Entry 6T8Y (X-ray diffraction, 1.26 A resolution); this record covers chains AAA and BBB.

# Chain AAA (and BBB)
Protein: Formate dehydrogenase
From: Chaetomium thermophilum (strain DSM 1495 / CBS 144.50 / IMI 039719)
Notes: EC 1.17.1.9; chain BBB of this document is another copy of the same molecule, construct and numbering; everything in this record applies to it too
UniProt: G0SGU4 (FDH_CHATD); residue numbers follow UniProt; this construct covers 1-370
Amino-acid sequence (410 residues; row label = number of the first residue in the row; numbers below 1 keep their minus sign (Met-33 is residue -33)):
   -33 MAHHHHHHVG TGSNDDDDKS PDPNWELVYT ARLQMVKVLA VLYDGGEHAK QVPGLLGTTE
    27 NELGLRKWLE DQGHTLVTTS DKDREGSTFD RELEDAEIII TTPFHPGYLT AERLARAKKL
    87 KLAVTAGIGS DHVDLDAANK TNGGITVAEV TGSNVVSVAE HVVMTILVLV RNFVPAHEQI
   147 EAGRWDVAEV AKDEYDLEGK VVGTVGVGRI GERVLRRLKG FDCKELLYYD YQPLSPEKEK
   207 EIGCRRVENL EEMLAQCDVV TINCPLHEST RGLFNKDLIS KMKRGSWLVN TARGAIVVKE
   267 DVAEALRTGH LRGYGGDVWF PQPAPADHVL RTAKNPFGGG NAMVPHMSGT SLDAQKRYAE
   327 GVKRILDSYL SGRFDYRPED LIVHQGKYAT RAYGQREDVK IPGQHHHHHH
Disordered / not traced: -33 to -4, 369-376 (chain BBB: -33 to -6, 370-376)
Sequence notes: initiating methionine (-33); expression tag (-32 to 0, 371-376)
Small-molecule neighbours: NADH (NAI; 1,4-dihydronicotinamide adenine dinucleotide): Phe70, Ile94, Gly95, Asp97, Asn120, Val121, Val124, Val171, Gly172, Val173, Gly174, Arg175, Ile176, Gly177, Tyr195, Asp196, Tyr197, Gln198, Asn229, Cys230, Pro231, His233, Thr236, Thr257, Ala258, Arg259, Asp283, Val284, His312, Ser314, Gly315, Ala358, Tyr359
Swiss-Prot annotation at these positions:
  - binding site (substrate): Ile94, Asn120
  - binding site (NAD(+)): Arg175, Ile176, Asp196, Pro231 to Ser235, Thr257, Asp283, His312 to Gly315
  - site (Important for catalytic activity): Arg259, His312

# Interface between chain AAA and chain BBB
Residue-residue contacts (146; chain AAA residue first):
  Tyr9(AAA) - Val153(BBB)
  Tyr9(AAA) - Ala154(BBB)
  Gly11(AAA) - Ala154(BBB)
  His14(AAA) - Glu155(BBB)
  His14(AAA) - Lys158(BBB)  hydrogen bond
  Gln17(AAA) - Lys158(BBB)
  Gln17(AAA) - Phe303(BBB)
  Val18(AAA) - Lys158(BBB)
  Leu21(AAA) - Lys158(BBB)
  Val122(AAA) - Glu164(BBB)
  Ser123(AAA) - Arg137(BBB)  hydrogen bond (backbone-side chain)
  Ser123(AAA) - Asp162(BBB)  hydrogen bond
  Glu126(AAA) - Arg137(BBB)  salt bridge
  Glu126(AAA) - Asp162(BBB)
  Glu126(AAA) - Leu163(BBB)  hydrogen bond (side chain-backbone)
  Glu126(AAA) - Glu164(BBB)  hydrogen bond (side chain-backbone)
  His127(AAA) - Arg137(BBB)  hydrogen bond
  Val129(AAA) - Phe187(BBB)  hydrophobic
  Met130(AAA) - Leu133(BBB)
  Met130(AAA) - Val134(BBB)  hydrophobic
  Met130(AAA) - Arg137(BBB)
  Met130(AAA) - Phe139(BBB)  hydrophobic
  Leu133(AAA) - Met130(BBB)
  Val134(AAA) - Met130(BBB)  hydrophobic
  Val134(AAA) - Val134(BBB)  hydrophobic
  Arg137(AAA) - Ser123(BBB)  hydrogen bond (side chain-backbone)
  Arg137(AAA) - Glu126(BBB)  salt bridge
  Arg137(AAA) - His127(BBB)  hydrogen bond
  Arg137(AAA) - Met130(BBB)
  Arg137(AAA) - Met313(BBB)
  Arg137(AAA) - Ser314(BBB)  hydrogen bond (side chain-backbone)
  Phe139(AAA) - Met130(BBB)  hydrophobic
  Phe139(AAA) - Val134(BBB)  hydrophobic
  Phe139(AAA) - Val140(BBB)  hydrophobic
  Phe139(AAA) - Ala308(BBB)
  Phe139(AAA) - Val310(BBB)  hydrophobic
  Val140(AAA) - Phe139(BBB)  hydrophobic
  Val140(AAA) - His143(BBB)
  Ala142(AAA) - Val310(BBB)  hydrophobic
  Ala142(AAA) - Pro311(BBB)
  Ala142(AAA) - Met313(BBB)  hydrophobic
  His143(AAA) - Val140(BBB)
  His143(AAA) - Asn307(BBB)  hydrogen bond (side chain-backbone)
  His143(AAA) - Met309(BBB)  hydrogen bond (side chain-backbone)
  His143(AAA) - Val310(BBB)
  Glu144(AAA) - Glu147(BBB)
  Gln145(AAA) - Pro311(BBB)
  Ile146(AAA) - Trp285(BBB)  hydrophobic
  Ile146(AAA) - Arg297(BBB)  hydrogen bond (backbone-side chain)
  Ile146(AAA) - Val310(BBB)
  Ile146(AAA) - Pro311(BBB)
  Glu147(AAA) - Glu144(BBB)
  Glu147(AAA) - Arg297(BBB)
  Glu147(AAA) - Thr298(BBB)
  Glu147(AAA) - Lys300(BBB)  salt bridge
  Gly149(AAA) - Ala292(BBB)
  Gly149(AAA) - Arg297(BBB)
  Arg150(AAA) - Arg297(BBB)  hydrogen bond (backbone-side chain)
  Trp151(AAA) - Trp285(BBB)
  Trp151(AAA) - Pro289(BBB)
  Trp151(AAA) - Ala290(BBB)  hydrophobic
  Trp151(AAA) - Arg297(BBB)
  Trp151(AAA) - Pro311(BBB)  hydrophobic
  Trp151(AAA) - His312(BBB)
  Val153(AAA) - Tyr9(BBB)
  Val153(AAA) - His312(BBB)
  Val153(AAA) - Thr316(BBB)
  Ala154(AAA) - Tyr9(BBB)
  Ala154(AAA) - Gly11(BBB)
  Glu155(AAA) - His14(BBB)
  Val156(AAA) - Met313(BBB)
  Ala157(AAA) - Thr316(BBB)
  Ala157(AAA) - Leu318(BBB)
  Lys158(AAA) - His14(BBB)  hydrogen bond
  Lys158(AAA) - Gln17(BBB)  hydrogen bond
  Lys158(AAA) - Leu21(BBB)
  Lys158(AAA) - Leu318(BBB)
  Glu160(AAA) - Met313(BBB)
  Glu160(AAA) - Ser314(BBB)
  Glu160(AAA) - Thr316(BBB)
  Glu160(AAA) - Ser317(BBB)  hydrogen bond (side chain-backbone)
  Glu160(AAA) - Leu318(BBB)  hydrogen bond (backbone-backbone)
  Tyr161(AAA) - Leu318(BBB)
  Tyr161(AAA) - Asp319(BBB)
  Asp162(AAA) - Ser123(BBB)  hydrogen bond
  Asp162(AAA) - Glu126(BBB)
  Asp162(AAA) - Ser317(BBB)  hydrogen bond
  Asp162(AAA) - Asp319(BBB)  hydrogen bond (backbone-side chain)
  Asp162(AAA) - Arg323(BBB)  salt bridge
  Leu163(AAA) - Glu126(BBB)  hydrogen bond (backbone-side chain)
  Glu164(AAA) - Val122(BBB)
  Glu164(AAA) - Glu126(BBB)  hydrogen bond (backbone-side chain)
  Lys166(AAA) - Asp319(BBB)  salt bridge
  Arg182(AAA) - Gly186(BBB)
  Arg183(AAA) - Gly186(BBB)
  Arg183(AAA) - Phe187(BBB)
  Gly186(AAA) - Arg182(BBB)
  Gly186(AAA) - Arg183(BBB)
  Phe187(AAA) - Val129(BBB)  hydrophobic
  Phe187(AAA) - Arg183(BBB)
  Trp285(AAA) - Ile146(BBB)  hydrophobic
  Trp285(AAA) - Trp151(BBB)
  Gln288(AAA) - Trp151(BBB)
  Pro289(AAA) - Trp151(BBB)
  Ala290(AAA) - Trp151(BBB)
  Ala292(AAA) - Gly149(BBB)
  Arg297(AAA) - Ile146(BBB)  hydrogen bond (side chain-backbone)
  Arg297(AAA) - Glu147(BBB)
  Arg297(AAA) - Gly149(BBB)
  Arg297(AAA) - Arg150(BBB)  hydrogen bond (side chain-backbone)
  Arg297(AAA) - Trp151(BBB)
  Thr298(AAA) - Glu147(BBB)
  Lys300(AAA) - Glu147(BBB)  salt bridge
  Phe303(AAA) - Gln17(BBB)
  Asn307(AAA) - His143(BBB)
  Ala308(AAA) - Phe139(BBB)
  Met309(AAA) - His143(BBB)  hydrogen bond (backbone-side chain)
  Val310(AAA) - Phe139(BBB)  hydrophobic
  Val310(AAA) - Ala142(BBB)  hydrophobic
  Val310(AAA) - His143(BBB)
  Val310(AAA) - Ile146(BBB)
  Pro311(AAA) - Ala142(BBB)
  Pro311(AAA) - Gln145(BBB)
  Pro311(AAA) - Ile146(BBB)
  Pro311(AAA) - Trp151(BBB)  hydrophobic
  His312(AAA) - Trp151(BBB)
  His312(AAA) - Val153(BBB)
  Met313(AAA) - Arg137(BBB)
  Met313(AAA) - Ala142(BBB)  hydrophobic
  Met313(AAA) - Val156(BBB)
  Met313(AAA) - Glu160(BBB)
  Ser314(AAA) - Arg137(BBB)  hydrogen bond (backbone-side chain)
  Ser314(AAA) - Glu160(BBB)
  Thr316(AAA) - Val153(BBB)
  Thr316(AAA) - Ala157(BBB)
  Thr316(AAA) - Glu160(BBB)
  Ser317(AAA) - Glu160(BBB)  hydrogen bond (backbone-side chain)
  Ser317(AAA) - Asp162(BBB)  hydrogen bond
  Leu318(AAA) - Ala157(BBB)
  Leu318(AAA) - Lys158(BBB)
  Leu318(AAA) - Glu160(BBB)  hydrogen bond (backbone-backbone)
  Leu318(AAA) - Tyr161(BBB)
  Asp319(AAA) - Tyr161(BBB)
  Asp319(AAA) - Asp162(BBB)  hydrogen bond (side chain-backbone)
  Asp319(AAA) - Lys166(BBB)  salt bridge
  Arg323(AAA) - Asp162(BBB)  salt bridge
Also at the interface, not in a pair above, chain AAA (71 interface residues in all): Asp10, Phe70, Asn138, Asp152, Asp188, Ala320, Gln321
Also at the interface, not in a pair above, chain BBB (71 interface residues in all): Asp10, Val18, Phe70, Asn138, Asp152, Asp188, Gln288, Ala320, Gln321

# In short
Chain AAA and chain BBB each contribute 71 residues to their interface, with 30 hydrogen bonds and 8 salt
bridges. Among the polar pairs are Glu126(AAA)-Arg137(BBB), Glu147(AAA)-Lys300(BBB) and
Asp162(AAA)-Arg323(BBB). Bound to chain AAA: NADH.
Both chains are Formate dehydrogenase (Chaetomium thermophilum (strain DSM 1495 / CBS 144.50 / IMI 039719)).
Entry 6T8Y (NAD+-dependent fungal formate dehydrogenase from Chaetomium thermophilum: A complex with the
reduced form of the cofactor ...) was determined by X-ray diffraction (same publication as 6T8Z, 6T92 and
6T94).
